Entry 4DX0 (X-ray diffraction, 3.40 A resolution); this record covers chains A and P.

Chain A:
Name: 14-3-3-like protein E
From: Nicotiana tabacum
Reference sequence: O49997 (1433E_TOBAC); numbering as in UniProt (aligned over 1-238)
Amino-acid sequence (243 residues; each row starts with the number of its first residue; numbers below 1 keep their minus sign (Gly-4 is residue -4)):
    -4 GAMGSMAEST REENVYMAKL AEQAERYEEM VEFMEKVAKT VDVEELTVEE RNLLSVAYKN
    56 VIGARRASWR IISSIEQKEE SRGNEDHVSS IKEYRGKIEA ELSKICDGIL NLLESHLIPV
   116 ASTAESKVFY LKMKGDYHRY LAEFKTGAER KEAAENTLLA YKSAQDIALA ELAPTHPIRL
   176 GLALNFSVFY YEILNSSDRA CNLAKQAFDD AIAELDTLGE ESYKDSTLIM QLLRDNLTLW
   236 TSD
Not modelled in the structure: -4 to 3, 212-217
Differences from the reference sequence: expression tag (-4 to 0)
Small-molecule neighbours: 0MT (4-[(4R)-4-(4-nitrophenyl)-6-oxidanylidene-3-phenyl-1,4-dihydropyrrolo[3,4-c]pyrazol-5-yl]benzoic acid): Val43, Arg46, Asn47, Ser50, Val51, Lys54, Phe124, Lys127, Pro172, Ile173, Gly176, Asn180, Asp220, Ile224

Chain P:
Name: N.plumbaginifolia H+-translocating ATPase mRNA
From: Nicotiana plumbaginifolia
Notes: EC 3.6.3.6
Reference sequence: Q42932 (Q42932_NICPL); residues 926-956 here = UniProt positions 926-956
Amino-acid sequence (31 residues; each row starts with the number of its first residue):
   926 RRELHTLKGH VEAVVKLKGL DIETIQQSYD I
Differences from the reference sequence: conflict Arg926 (Gln in Q42932), Ala938 (Ser in Q42932); engineered mutation Asp955 (Thr in Q42932), Ile956 (Val in Q42932)

How chain A and chain P interact:
Pairs across the interface (32):
  Lys54(A) with Ile956(P)
  Gly58(A) with Leu932(P)
  Arg61(A) with Leu932(P); Asp955(P), salt bridge
  Ala62(A) with Leu932(P); His935(P)
  Arg65(A) with Leu932(P); Ile950(P); Gln952(P)
  Ser69(A) with Ile947(P); Glu948(P), hydrogen bond (side chain-backbone)
  Lys73(A) with Ile947(P)
  Lys127(A) with Ile956(P)
  Arg134(A) with Asp955(P), salt bridge
  Tyr135(A) with Ile956(P), hydrogen bond (side chain-backbone)
  Leu179(A) with Tyr954(P); Ile956(P), hydrophobic
  Asn180(A) with Asp955(P); Ile956(P), hydrogen bond (side chain-backbone)
  Val183(A) with Tyr954(P)
  Glu187(A) with Gln951(P), hydrogen bond; Ser953(P), hydrogen bond
  Ile224(A) with Ile956(P), hydrophobic
  Gln226(A) with Arg927(P)
  Leu227(A) with Tyr954(P), hydrophobic
  Asp230(A) with Arg927(P), salt bridge; Tyr954(P)
  Asn231(A) with Ser953(P); Tyr954(P), hydrogen bond (side chain-backbone)
  Leu234(A) with Lys933(P); Gln952(P)
  Trp235(A) with Ser953(P), hydrogen bond
Other interface residues (no listed pair), chain A (25 interface residues in all): Ile66, Ile70, Asp131, Tyr186
Other interface residues (no listed pair), chain P (17 interface residues in all): Thr931, Val936, Val940, Leu945

Overview:
Chain A and chain P form an interface of 25 and 17 residues respectively; the contacts include 7 hydrogen
bonds and 3 salt bridges. Polar contacts include Arg61(A)-Asp955(P), Arg134(A)-Asp955(P) and
Asp230(A)-Arg927(P). Compound 0MT is bound between chain A and chain P.
Here chain A is 14-3-3-like protein E (Nicotiana tabacum) and chain P is N.plumbaginifolia H+-translocating
ATPase mRNA (Nicotiana plumbaginifolia). Entry 4DX0 (Structure of the 14-3-3/PMA2 complex stabilized by a
pyrazole derivative) was determined by X-ray diffraction.
